Entry 4DV4 (X-ray diffraction, 3.65 A resolution); this record covers chains A and E of the 21 polymer chains in the assembly.

[Chain A]
Molecule: 16S rRNA
From: Thermus thermophilus
Sequence (1522 nucleotides; each row starts with the number of its first residue; note: 42 numbers in that range are skipped by the numbering (no residue carries them; nothing is unmodelled there); a row labelled like 190A-190L holds insertion residues (190A, then the next letters in order); numbering starts at 0):
     0 UUUGUUGGAGAGUUUGAUCCUGGCUCAGGGUGAACGCUGGCGGCGUGCCU
    50 AAGACAUGCAAGUCGUGCGGG
    73 CCGCGGGGUUUU
    88 ACUCCG
    95 UGGUC
   101 AGCGGCGGACGGGUGAGUAACGCGUGGGU
  129A G
   130 ACCUACCCGGAAGAGGGGGACAACCCGGGGAAACUCGGGCUAAUCCCCCA
   180 UGUGGACCCGC
190A-190L CCCUUGGGGUGU
   191 GUCCAAAGGGCUUU
   216 GCCCGCUUCCGGAUGGGCCCGCGUCCCAUCAGCUAGUUGGUGGGGUAAUG
   266 GCCCACCAAGGCGACGACGGGUAGCCGGUCUGAGAGGAUGGCCGGCCACA
   316 GGGGCACUGAGACACGGGCCCCACUCCUACGGGAGGCAGCAGUUAGGAAU
   366 CUUCCGCAAUGGGCGCAAGCCUGACGGAGCGACGCCGCUUGGAGGAAGAA
   416 GCCCUUCGGGGUGUAAACUCCUGAA
   442 CCCGGGACGAAACCCCCGACGA
   474 GGGGACUGACGGUACCGGG
   494 GUAAUAGCGCCGGCCAACUCCGUGCCAGCAGCCGCGGUAAUACGGAGGGC
   544 GCGAGCGUUACCCGGAUUCACUGGGCGUAAAGGGCGUGUAGGCGGCCUGG
   594 GGCGUCCCAUGUGAAAGACCACGGCUCAACCGUGGGGGAGCGUGGGAUAC
   644 GCUCAGGCUAGACGGUGGGAGAGGGUGGUGGAAUUCCCGGAGUAGCGGUG
   694 AAAUGCGCAGAUACCGGGAGGAACGCCGAUGGCGAAGGCAGCCACCUGGU
   744 CCACCCGUGACGCUGAGGCGCGAAAGCGUGGGGAGCAAACCGGAUUAGAU
   794 ACCCGGGUAGUCCACGCCCUAAACGAUGCGCGCUAGGUCUCUGGGUCU
   848 CCUGGGGGCCGAAGCUAACGCGUUAAGCGCGCCGCCUGGGGAGUACGGCC
   898 GCAAGGCUGAAACUCAGAGGAAUUGACGGGGGCCCGCACAAGCGGUGGAG
   948 CAUGUGGUUUAAUUCGAAGXAACGCGAAGAACCUUACCAGGCCUUGACAU
   998 GCUAGG
 1003A G
  1004 AACCCGGGUGAAAGCCUGGGGUGCCCC
1030A-1030D GCGA
  1031 GGGGAGCCCUAGCACAGGUGCUGCAUGGCCGUCGUCAGCUCGUGCCGUGA
  1081 GGUGUUGGGUUAAGUCCCGCAACGAGCGCAACCCCCGCCGUUAGUUGCCA
  1131 GCGGUUCGGCCGGGCACUCUAACGGGACUGCCCGCGAAA
  1171 GCGGGAGGAAGGAGGGGACGACGUCUGGUCAGCAUGGCCCUUACGGCCUG
  1221 GGCGACACACGUGCUACAAUGCCCACUACAAAGCGAUGCCACCCGGCAAC
  1271 GGGGAGCUAAUCGCAAAAAGGUGGGCCCAGUUCGGAUUGGGGUCUGCAAC
  1321 CCGACCCCAUGAAGCCGGAAUCGCUAGUAAUCGCGGAUCAG
 1361A C
  1362 CAUGCCGCGGUGAAUACGUUCCCGGGCCUUGUACACACXGCCXGUXACGC
  1412 CAUGGGAGCGGGCUCUACCCGAAGUCGCCGGG
  1446 AGCCUACGGG
  1459 CAGGCGCCGAGGGUAGGGCCCGUGACUGGGGCGAAGUCGUAACAAGGUAG
  1509 CUGUACCGGAAGGUGCGGCUGGAUCCACUCCUUUCU
Unresolved in the structure: 0-4, 1534-1538
Sequence notes: engineered mutation G914 (A1537 in M26923.1); conflict C1534 (A2157 in M26923.1), A1535 (C2158 in M26923.1)
Modified / non-standard residues: PSU (pseudouridine-5'-monophosphate) at position 516, 7MG (7N-methyl-8-hydroguanosine-5'-monophosphate) at position 527, M2G (N2-dimethylguanosine-5'-monophosphate) at position 966, 5MC (5-methylcytidine-5'-monophosphate) at position 967, 2MG (2N-methylguanosine-5'-monophosphate) at position 1207, 5MC (5-methylcytidine-5'-monophosphate) at position 1400, 4OC (4n,o2'-methylcytidine-5'-monophosphate) at position 1402, 5MC (5-methylcytidine-5'-monophosphate) at position 1404, 5MC (5-methylcytidine-5'-monophosphate) at position 1407, UR3 (3-methyluridine-5'-monophoshate) at position 1498, MA6 (6N-dimethyladenosine-5'-monophoshate) at position 1518, MA6 (6N-dimethyladenosine-5'-monophoshate) at position 1519, PSU (pseudouridine-5'-monophosphate) at position 1540, PSU (pseudouridine-5'-monophosphate) at position 1541
Bound ions: Mg2+ site 1 near U5 (its only coordinating residue here); Mg2+ site 2: U12, G22; Mg2+ site 3: U12, C526, 7MG_527; Mg2+ site 4: C58, U387; Mg2+ site 5: A59, U387; Mg2+ site 6: G61, U62, G105; Mg2+ site 7 near G70 (its only coordinating residue here); Mg2+ site 8 near C89 (its only coordinating residue here); Mg2+ site 9 near U95 (its only coordinating residue here); Mg2+ site 10 near G107 (its only coordinating residue here); Mg2+ site 11: C110, G112; Mg2+ site 12 near G117 (its only coordinating residue here); 101 more Mg2+ sites not listed

[Chain E]
Name: ribosomal protein S5
From: Thermus thermophilus
Reference sequence: Q5SHQ5 (RS5_THET8); numbering as in UniProt (aligned over 1-162)
Chain sequence (162 residues; numbered 1 to 162; the number before each row is that of its first residue):
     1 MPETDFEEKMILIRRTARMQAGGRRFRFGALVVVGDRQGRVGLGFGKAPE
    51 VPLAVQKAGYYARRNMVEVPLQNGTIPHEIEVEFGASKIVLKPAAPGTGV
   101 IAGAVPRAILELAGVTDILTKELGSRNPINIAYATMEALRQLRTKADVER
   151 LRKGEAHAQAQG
Unresolved in the structure: 1-4, 155-162

[How chain A and chain E interact]
Residue-residue contacts (77):
  U5(A) with Ala-95(E), base contact
  G6(A) with Ala-94(E), base contact; Ala-95(E), hydrogen bond to the base; Thr-98(E), hydrogen bond to the base; Leu-119(E), base contact
  G7(A) with Lys-92(E), hydrogen bond to the base; Leu-119(E), sugar contact; Thr-120(E), hydrogen bond to the sugar
  A8(A) with Ile-101(E), phosphate contact; Ala-102(E), hydrogen bond to the sugar; Gly-103(E), sugar contact; Arg-107(E), base contact; Thr-120(E), sugar contact
  G9(A) with Lys-121(E), salt bridge to the phosphate; Glu-122(E), hydrogen bond to the phosphate; Arg-126(E), salt bridge to the phosphate
  A10(A) with Arg-126(E), phosphate contact
  G15(A) with Ala-17(E), hydrogen bond to the base; Arg-18(E), base contact; Met-19(E), sugar contact; Arg-24(E), hydrogen bond to the sugar
  A16(A) with Thr-16(E), sugar contact; Ala-17(E), hydrogen bond to the sugar
  C18(A) with Arg-14(E), salt bridge to the phosphate; Asn-127(E), hydrogen bond to the phosphate; Asn-130(E), phosphate contact
  C19(A) with Ala-86(E), phosphate contact; Ser-125(E), hydrogen bond to the phosphate; Asn-127(E), phosphate contact; Asn-130(E), hydrogen bond to the phosphate
  U20(A) with Ala-86(E), phosphate contact; Ser-125(E), phosphate contact
  G558(A) with Lys-121(E), phosphate contact
  A559(A) with Lys-121(E), salt bridge to the phosphate; Arg-126(E), salt bridge to the phosphate
  U560(A) with Leu-123(E), base contact
  A864(A) with Gly-85(E), phosphate contact
  U921(A) with Arg-18(E), sugar contact; Met-19(E), hydrogen bond to the sugar
  G922(A) with Met-19(E), sugar contact; Gln-20(E), hydrogen bond to the phosphate; Ala-21(E), phosphate contact
  A923(A) with Ala-21(E), phosphate contact
  C1069(A) with Arg-25(E), hydrogen bond to the sugar
  U1070(A) with Arg-18(E), salt bridge to the phosphate; Gln-20(E), phosphate contact; Arg-25(E), phosphate contact
  C1071(A) with Arg-18(E), salt bridge to the phosphate; Arg-27(E), salt bridge to the phosphate
  G1072(A) with Pro-49(E), phosphate contact; Lys-57(E), salt bridge to the phosphate
  U1073(A) with Lys-57(E), salt bridge to the phosphate
  G1074(A) with Tyr-61(E), hydrogen bond to the phosphate; Arg-64(E), salt bridge to the phosphate
  G1077(A) with Lys-47(E), hydrogen bond to the base
  U1078(A) with Ile-129(E), sugar contact; Asn-130(E), hydrogen bond to the base; Tyr-133(E), sugar contact
  G1079(A) with Arg-14(E), hydrogen bond to the sugar; Tyr-133(E), hydrogen bond to the phosphate
  A1080(A) with Arg-14(E), salt bridge to the phosphate; Thr-16(E), hydrogen bond to the phosphate; Ala-17(E), sugar contact; Phe-45(E), phosphate contact; Lys-47(E), phosphate contact
  G1081(A) with Thr-16(E), hydrogen bond to the phosphate; Ala-17(E), phosphate contact; Arg-18(E), phosphate contact; Arg-27(E), salt bridge to the phosphate
  G1082(A) with Arg-27(E), salt bridge to the phosphate
  C1192(A) with Arg-25(E), hydrogen bond to the base
  U1194(A) with Gly-22(E), sugar contact
  A1396(A) with Met-19(E), base contact
  C1397(A) with Arg-24(E), salt bridge to the phosphate
  A1398(A) with Met-19(E), base contact; Gln-20(E), base contact; Gly-22(E), base contact
Other interface residues (no listed pair), chain A (37 interface residues in all): U17, G1193
Other interface residues (no listed pair), chain E (44 interface residues in all): Gly-23, Ala-48, Leu-53, Tyr-60, Phe-84, Pro-93

[Summary]
37 residues of chain A face 44 of chain E across their interface; the contacts include 23 hydrogen bonds and
15 salt bridges. Among the polar pairs are G6(A)/Ala-95(E), G6(A)/Thr-98(E) and G7(A)/Lys-92(E). U12(A) and
G22(A) coordinate Mg2+ site 2.
Chain A is 16S rRNA and chain E is ribosomal protein S5, both from Thermus thermophilus; the structure,
Crystal structure of the Thermus thermophilus 30S ribosomal subunit with a 16S rRNA mutation, A914G, was
determined by X-ray diffraction.
